PDB entry 8K4E | electron microscopy, 3.40 A resolution | chains D and A of the 22 polymer chains in the assembly

== Chain D ==
Name: 30S ribosomal protein S4
From: Escherichia coli K-12
UniProtKB: P0A7V8 (RS4_ECOLI); residue numbers follow UniProt; this construct covers 1-206
Amino-acid sequence (206 residues; row label = number of the first residue in the row):
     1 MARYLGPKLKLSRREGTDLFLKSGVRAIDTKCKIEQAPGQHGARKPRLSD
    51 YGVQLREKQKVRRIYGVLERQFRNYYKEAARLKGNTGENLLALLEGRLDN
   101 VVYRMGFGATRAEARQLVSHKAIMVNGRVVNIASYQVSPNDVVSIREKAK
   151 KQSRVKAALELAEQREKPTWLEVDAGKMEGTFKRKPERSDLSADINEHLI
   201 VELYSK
Disordered / not traced: 1

== Chain A ==
Molecule: 16S rRNA
From: Escherichia coli K-12
Sequence (1554 nucleotides; each row starts with the number of its first residue):
     1 AAAUUGAAGAGUUUGAUCAUGGCUCAGAUUGAACGCUGGCGGCAGGCCUA
    51 ACACAUGCAAGUCGAACGGUAACAGGAAGAAGCUUGCUUCUUUGCUGACG
   101 AGUGGCGGACGGGUGAGUAAUGUCUGGGAAACUGCCUGAUGGAGGGGGAU
   151 AACUACUGGAAACGGUAGCUAAUACCGCAUAACGUCGCAAGACCAAAGAG
   201 GGGGACCUUCGGGCCUCUUGCCAUCGGAUGUGCCCAGAUGGGAUUAGCUA
   251 GUAGGUGGGGUAACGGCUCACCUAGGCGACGAUCCCUAGCUGGUCUGAGA
   301 GGAUGACCAGCCACACUGGAACUGAGACACGGUCCAGACUCCUACGGGAG
   351 GCAGCAGUGGGGAAUAUUGCACAAUGGGCGCAAGCCUGAUGCAGCCAUGC
   401 CGCGUGUAUGAAGAAGGCCUUCGGGUUGUAAAGUACUUUCAGCGGGGAGG
   451 AAGGGAGUAAAGUUAAUACCUUUGCUCAUUGACGUUACCCGCAGAAGAAG
   501 CACCGGCUAACUCCGUGCCAGCAGCCGCGGUAAUACGGAGGGUGCAAGCG
   551 UUAAUCGGAAUUACUGGGCGUAAAGCGCACGCAGGCGGUUUGUUAAGUCA
   601 GAUGUGAAAUCCCCGGGCUCAACCUGGGAACUGCAUCUGAUACUGGCAAG
   651 CUUGAGUCUCGUAGAGGGGGGUAGAAUUCCAGGUGUAGCGGUGAAAUGCG
   701 UAGAGAUCUGGAGGAAUACCGGUGGCGAAGGCGGCCCCCUGGACGAAGAC
   751 UGACGCUCAGGUGCGAAAGCGUGGGGAGCAAACAGGAUUAGAUACCCUGG
   801 UAGUCCACGCCGUAAACGAUGUCGACUUGGAGGUUGUGCCCUUGAGGCGU
   851 GGCUUCCGGAGCUAACGCGUUAAGUCGACCGCCUGGGGAGUACGGCCGCA
   901 AGGUUAAAACUCAAAUGAAUUGACGGGGGCCCGCACAAGCGGUGGAGCAU
   951 GUGGUUUAAUUCGAUGCAACGCGAAGAACCUUACCUGGUCUUGACAUCCA
  1001 CGGAAGUUUUCAGAGAUGAGAAUGUGCCUUCGGGAACCGUGAGACAGGUG
  1051 CUGCAUGGCUGUCGUCAGCUCGUGUUGUGAAAUGUUGGGUUAAGUCCCGC
  1101 AACGAGCGCAACCCUUAUCCUUUGUUGCCAGCGGUCCGGCCGGGAACUCA
  1151 AAGGAGACUGCCAGUGAUAAACUGGAGGAAGGUGGGGAUGACGUCAAGUC
  1201 AUCAUGGCCCUUACGACCAGGGCUACACACGUGCUACAAUGGCGCAUACA
  1251 AAGAGAAGCGACCUCGCGAGAGCAAGCGGACCUCAUAAAGUGCGUCGUAG
  1301 UCCGGAUUGGAGUCUGCAACUCGACUCCAUGAAGUCGGAAUCGCUAGUAA
  1351 UCGUGGAUCAGAAUGCCACGGUGAAUACGUUCCCGGGCCUUGUACACACC
  1401 GCCCGUCACACCAUGGGAGUGGGUUGCAAAAGAAGUAGGUAGCUUAACCU
  1451 UCGGGAGGGCGCUUACCACUUUGUGAUUCAUGACUGGGGUGAAGUCGUAA
  1501 CAAGGUAACCGUAGGGGAACCUGCGGUUGGAUCACCUCCUUACCUUAAAG
  1551 AAGC
Disordered / not traced: 1391-1503, 1540-1554

== Chain D / chain A interface ==
Contacting residue pairs (112; chain D residue first):
  Ala2(D) with G404(A), base contact; U405(A), base contact; A499(A), base contact; A547(A), hydrogen bond to the phosphate
  Arg3(D) with G404(A), salt bridge to the phosphate; U405(A), salt bridge to the phosphate; G406(A), phosphate contact; U407(A), salt bridge to the phosphate; A546(A), hydrogen bond to the base
  Tyr4(D) with A546(A), base contact
  Leu5(D) with U405(A), base contact; G406(A), phosphate contact
  Pro7(D) with G428(A), phosphate contact; A430(A), phosphate contact
  Lys8(D) with A408(A), salt bridge to the phosphate; A430(A), hydrogen bond to the phosphate
  Leu9(D) with A430(A), hydrogen bond to the phosphate
  Lys10(D) with U427(A), phosphate contact; G428(A), salt bridge to the phosphate; G542(A), salt bridge to the phosphate
  Arg13(D) with U427(A), salt bridge to the phosphate; U429(A), salt bridge to the phosphate
  Arg14(D) with G542(A), hydrogen bond to the phosphate; U543(A), salt bridge to the phosphate
  Leu21(D) with A408(A), phosphate contact
  Lys22(D) with U409(A), phosphate contact; U429(A), phosphate contact; A430(A), salt bridge to the phosphate
  Ser23(D) with U409(A), hydrogen bond to the phosphate
  Arg26(D) with G410(A), salt bridge to the phosphate; A411(A), salt bridge to the phosphate
  Lys31(D) with G410(A), phosphate contact; G413(A), base contact; U429(A), hydrogen bond to the sugar
  Cys32(D) with G413(A), base contact; U429(A), hydrogen bond to the phosphate
  Lys33(D) with U426(A), salt bridge to the phosphate
  Pro38(D) with G542(A), sugar contact
  Gly39(D) with U426(A), sugar contact; U427(A), phosphate contact; G541(A), sugar contact
  Gln40(D) with U426(A), sugar contact; U512(A), hydrogen bond to the sugar; G540(A), base contact; G541(A), hydrogen bond to the sugar
  His41(D) with C511(A), hydrogen bond to the base; U512(A), hydrogen bond to the sugar
  Arg44(D) with C511(A), phosphate contact; U512(A), salt bridge to the phosphate
  Leu48(D) with A510(A), phosphate contact
  Ser49(D) with A509(A), phosphate contact
  Tyr51(D) with U508(A), sugar contact; A509(A), phosphate contact
  Gly52(D) with A509(A), sugar contact
  Gln54(D) with A8(A), base contact
  Leu55(D) with A509(A), sugar contact
  Arg56(D) with A509(A), hydrogen bond to the sugar; U543(A), hydrogen bond to the phosphate; G544(A), salt bridge to the phosphate
  Lys58(D) with C545(A), salt bridge to the phosphate
  Gln59(D) with G544(A), hydrogen bond to the phosphate; C545(A), phosphate contact
  Arg62(D) with C545(A), salt bridge to the phosphate
  Arg63(D) with G544(A), salt bridge to the phosphate
  Leu68(D) with A546(A), phosphate contact
  Glu69(D) with C545(A), sugar contact; A546(A), hydrogen bond to the phosphate
  Arg70(D) with C400(A), salt bridge to the phosphate; C401(A), salt bridge to the phosphate; A546(A), hydrogen bond to the phosphate
  Gln71(D) with G402(A), phosphate contact; C403(A), hydrogen bond to the phosphate
  Arg73(D) with A28(A), salt bridge to the phosphate
  Asn74(D) with C401(A), hydrogen bond to the phosphate
  Arg81(D) with U4(A), base contact; C613(A), salt bridge to the phosphate
  Lys83(D) with A3(A), salt bridge to the phosphate; U4(A), hydrogen bond to the sugar; U5(A), base contact
  Thr110(D) with U407(A), phosphate contact; A408(A), phosphate contact
  Glu113(D) with U407(A), hydrogen bond to the sugar; A408(A), sugar contact
  Arg115(D) with G404(A), salt bridge to the phosphate
  Gln116(D) with U405(A), hydrogen bond to the phosphate; G406(A), hydrogen bond to the sugar
  Ser119(D) with C403(A), phosphate contact; G404(A), sugar contact; U439(A), hydrogen bond to the sugar
  His120(D) with U437(A), sugar contact; U438(A), sugar contact; U439(A), hydrogen bond to the base
  Lys121(D) with U439(A), hydrogen bond to the phosphate; C440(A), salt bridge to the phosphate
  Arg128(D) with U619(A), hydrogen bond to the sugar
  Val129(D) with U619(A), sugar contact
  Asn131(D) with U439(A), hydrogen bond to the sugar; U619(A), hydrogen bond to the base
  Ile132(D) with G402(A), sugar contact; C403(A), sugar contact; C620(A), base contact
  Ala133(D) with C403(A), phosphate contact
  Ser134(D) with G402(A), phosphate contact; C403(A), hydrogen bond to the phosphate; C620(A), base contact
  Tyr135(D) with C620(A), sugar contact
  Lys148(D) with U438(A), salt bridge to the phosphate
  Gln152(D) with U437(A), sugar contact
  Arg154(D) with U437(A), sugar contact
  Glu202(D) with A8(A), hydrogen bond to the base
  Ser205(D) with A8(A), base contact
  Lys206(D) with A8(A), base contact
Interface residues without a listed pair, chain D (68 interface residues in all): Gln36, Ala80, Gly84, Ala112, Val130, Arg146, Leu203
Interface residues without a listed pair, chain A (48 interface residues in all): A26, C436, C490, C614

== Summary ==
68 residues of chain D and 48 residues of chain A are in contact, with 31 hydrogen bonds and 26 salt bridges.
Polar pairs include Arg3(D)-A546(A), His41(D)-C511(A) and His120(D)-U439(A).
Chain D is 30S ribosomal protein S4 and chain A is 16S rRNA, both from Escherichia coli K-12; the structure,
Cryo-EM structure of 30S ribosome with cleaved AP-mRNA bound complex-II, was determined by electron microscopy
(same publication as 8K3O).
